PDB entry 8EA2 | X-ray diffraction, 2.39 A resolution | chain A

== Chain A ==
Molecule: 2-hydroxyisoflavanone dehydratase
Organism: Pueraria montana var. lobata
UniProt: E9M5G1 (E9M5G1_PUEML); residues 1-325 here = UniProt positions 1-325
Amino-acid sequence (353 residues; row label = number of the first residue in the row; numbers below 1 keep their minus sign (Met-27 is residue -27)):
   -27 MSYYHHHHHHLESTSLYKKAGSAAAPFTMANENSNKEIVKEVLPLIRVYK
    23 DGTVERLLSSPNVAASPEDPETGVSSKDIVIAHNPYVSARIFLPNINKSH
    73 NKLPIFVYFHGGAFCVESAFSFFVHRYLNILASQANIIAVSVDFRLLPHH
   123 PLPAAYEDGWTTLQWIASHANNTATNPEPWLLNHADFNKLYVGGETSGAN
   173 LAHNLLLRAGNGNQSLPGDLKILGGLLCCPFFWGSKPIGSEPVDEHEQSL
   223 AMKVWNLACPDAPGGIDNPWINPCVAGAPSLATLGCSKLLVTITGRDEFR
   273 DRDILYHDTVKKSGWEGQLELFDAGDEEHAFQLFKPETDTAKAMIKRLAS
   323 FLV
Disordered / not traced: -27 to 8
Sequence notes: expression tag (-27 to 0)
What the authors report for this chain:
  - catalytic residues: Thr168, Ser169, Asp269
  - catalytic residues: Glu89, His301 (proposed by the authors, not directly observed)
  - mutagenesis - D269A: abolished catalytic activity
  - mutagenesis - T168A, S169A: decreased catalytic activity
  - mutagenesis - E89A, E89Q, H301A: abolished catalytic activity (dehydration activity)
  - mutagenesis - E89A, E89Q: decreased catalytic activity (carboxylesterase activity)
  - specificity-determining residues: Ser31, Phe306 (from molecular simulation)
  - specificity-determining residues: Leu222, Ala302 (by similarity / conservation)

== In short ==
From the paper: catalytic residues Thr168, Ser169 and Asp269 among others; E89A, E89Q and H301A abolish
catalytic activity (dehydration activity); 6 substitutions were tested in all.
Chain A is 2-hydroxyisoflavanone dehydratase (Pueraria montana var. lobata); the structure, Structure of
2-hydroxyisoflavanone dehydratase from Pueraria lobate, was determined by X-ray diffraction together with 8E83
and 8EA1 from the same study.
